PDB entry 6OCI | X-ray diffraction, 2.54 A resolution | chain A

# Chain A
Name: Serum albumin
From: Equus caballus
Reference sequence: F7BAY6 (F7BAY6_HORSE); residues 1-583 here correspond to UniProt positions 25-607 (UniProt number = residue number + 24)
Chain sequence (583 residues; numbered 1 to 583; the number before each row is that of its first residue):
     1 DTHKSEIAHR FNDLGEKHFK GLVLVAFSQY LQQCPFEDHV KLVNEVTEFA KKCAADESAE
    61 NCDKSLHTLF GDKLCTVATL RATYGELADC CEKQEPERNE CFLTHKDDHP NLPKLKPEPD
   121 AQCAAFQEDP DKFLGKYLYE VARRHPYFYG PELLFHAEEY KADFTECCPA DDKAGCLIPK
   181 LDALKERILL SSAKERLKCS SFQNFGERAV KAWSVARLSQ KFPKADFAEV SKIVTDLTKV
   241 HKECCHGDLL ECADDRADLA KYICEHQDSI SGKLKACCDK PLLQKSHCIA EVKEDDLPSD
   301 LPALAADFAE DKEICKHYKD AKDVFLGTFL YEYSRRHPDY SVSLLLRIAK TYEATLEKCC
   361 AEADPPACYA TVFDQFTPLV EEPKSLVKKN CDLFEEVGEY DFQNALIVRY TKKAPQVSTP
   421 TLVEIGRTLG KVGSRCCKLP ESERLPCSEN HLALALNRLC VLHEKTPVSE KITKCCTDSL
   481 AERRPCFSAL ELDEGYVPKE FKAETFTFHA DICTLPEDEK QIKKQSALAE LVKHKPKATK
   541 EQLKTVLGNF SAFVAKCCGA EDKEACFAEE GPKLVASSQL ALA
Not modelled in the structure: 1-3
Disulfide bonds: Cys-53/Cys-62, Cys-75/Cys-91, Cys-90/Cys-101, Cys-123/Cys-168, Cys-167/Cys-176, Cys-199/Cys-245, Cys-244/Cys-252, Cys-264/Cys-278, Cys-277/Cys-288, Cys-315/Cys-360, Cys-359/Cys-368, Cys-391/Cys-437, Cys-436/Cys-447, Cys-460/Cys-476, Cys-475/Cys-486, Cys-513/Cys-558, Cys-557/Cys-566
Small-molecule neighbours:
  - ibuprofen (IBP), molecule 1: Arg-208, Lys-211, Ala-212, Val-215, Asp-323, Leu-326, Gly-327, Leu-330, Leu-346, Ala-349, Lys-350, Glu-353
  - ibuprofen (IBP), molecule 2: Leu-386, Val-387, Asn-390, Phe-402, Leu-406, Arg-409, Tyr-410, Lys-413, Leu-429, Val-432, Gly-433, Ser-448, Leu-452, Arg-484, Phe-487, Ser-488
  - succinic acid (SIN), molecule 1: Lys-17, Lys-20, Gly-21, Leu-24, Asp-131, Leu-134, Gly-135, Leu-138
  - succinic acid (SIN), molecule 2: Tyr-149, Leu-218, Phe-222, Leu-237, Arg-256, Leu-259, Ile-263, Ser-286, Ile-289, Ala-290
  - succinic acid (SIN), molecule 3: Lys-194, Lys-198, Trp-213, Ser-214, Arg-217, Leu-218, Lys-221, Leu-237, His-241, Ala-290, Glu-291

# Summary
Ligands of chain A: ibuprofen and 3 copies of succinic acid.
Chain A is Serum albumin (Equus caballus); the structure, Crystal Structure of Equine Serum Albumin in Complex
with Ibuprofen, was determined by X-ray diffraction, deposited together with 6OCJ, 6OCK and 6OCL.
